Entry 6EN1 (X-ray diffraction, 2.67 A resolution); this record covers chains D and B of the 4 polymer chains in the assembly.

# Chain D
Molecule: 45-nt DNA strand
Sequence (45 nucleotides; row label = number of the first residue in the row; numbers below 1 keep their minus sign (DC-20 is residue -20)):
   -20 CTAAAATCCC ATATAATTTT GAAAATAAAA TTTTAGGTTA TCGCT
Unresolved in the structure: -20 to -18, 1-3, 24

# Chain B
Name: Int protein
Source organism: Enterococcus faecalis
Notes: engineered mutation(s): R225K
UniProtKB: Q7BP35 (Q7BP35_ENTFL); numbering as in UniProt (aligned over 82-397)
Chain sequence (317 residues; numbered 81 to 397; the number before each row is that of its first residue):
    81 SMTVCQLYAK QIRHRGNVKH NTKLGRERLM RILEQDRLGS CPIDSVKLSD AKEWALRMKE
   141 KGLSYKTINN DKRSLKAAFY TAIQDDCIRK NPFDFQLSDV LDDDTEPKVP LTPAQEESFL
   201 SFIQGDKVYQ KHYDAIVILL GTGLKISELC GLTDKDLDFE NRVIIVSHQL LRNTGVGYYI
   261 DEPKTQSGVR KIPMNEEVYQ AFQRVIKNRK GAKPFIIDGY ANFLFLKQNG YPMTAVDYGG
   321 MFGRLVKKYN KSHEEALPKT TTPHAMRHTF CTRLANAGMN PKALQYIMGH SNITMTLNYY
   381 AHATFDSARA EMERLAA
Unresolved in the structure: 397
Construct notes: expression tag (81); conflict Lys225 (Arg in Q7BP35)
From the paper describing this entry:
  - binding site for the 45-nt DNA strand: Asn101, Asn150, Arg153, Arg252
  - mutagenesis - R153A, R153A/Y160A: decreased catalytic activity on strand exchange
  - mutagenesis - R153A, R153A/Y160A: decreased catalytic activity on excision
  - mutagenesis - R153A/Y160A: unchanged catalytic activity
  - catalytic residues: Tyr379, Tyr380
  - mutagenesis - Y379F, Y380F: unchanged catalytic activity on cleave DNA
  - mutagenesis - Y379F/Y380F: abolished catalytic activity on cleave DNA
  - mutagenesis - Y380F: abolished catalytic activity on strand exchange
  - mutagenesis - Y379F: unchanged catalytic activity on strand exchange
  - mutagenesis - Y379F/Y380F: abolished catalytic activity on suicide CI5 DNA

# How chain D and chain B interact
Residue-residue contacts (42):
  DC-13(D) with Lys327(B), salt bridge to the phosphate
  DC-12(D) with Val208(B), sugar contact; Tyr209(B), hydrogen bond to the phosphate; Arg324(B), sugar contact; Lys328(B), salt bridge to the phosphate
  DC-11(D) with Val208(B), phosphate contact; Lys211(B), salt bridge to the phosphate; Arg324(B), salt bridge to the phosphate
  DA-10(D) with Lys307(B), phosphate contact; Gln308(B), hydrogen bond to the phosphate; Asn309(B), phosphate contact
  DT-9(D) with Arg252(B), sugar contact; Lys307(B), salt bridge to the phosphate; Asn309(B), phosphate contact; Val316(B), base contact; Asp317(B), base contact
  DA-8(D) with Arg252(B), salt bridge to the phosphate; Thr254(B), hydrogen bond to the phosphate
  DT-7(D) with Thr254(B), base contact
  DA-6(D) with Arg111(B), salt bridge to the phosphate
  DT-4(D) with Arg108(B), base contact; Gly142(B), phosphate contact; Leu143(B), phosphate contact; Ser144(B), hydrogen bond to the phosphate; Thr147(B), hydrogen bond to the phosphate
  DT-3(D) with Ser144(B), hydrogen bond to the phosphate; Lys146(B), phosphate contact; Thr147(B), base contact; Asn150(B), hydrogen bond to the base; Thr185(B), phosphate contact; Lys188(B), salt bridge to the phosphate
  DT-2(D) with Asn150(B), hydrogen bond to the base; Lys188(B), phosphate contact; Lys225(B), phosphate contact; His344(B), salt bridge to the phosphate
  DT-1(D) with Lys225(B), salt bridge to the phosphate; Arg347(B), salt bridge to the phosphate; His370(B), salt bridge to the phosphate; Met375(B), base contact
  DG0(D) with Arg153(B), base contact; Ser371(B), hydrogen bond to the phosphate; Met375(B), base contact
Other interface residues (no listed pair), chain D (14 interface residues in all): DA-5
Other interface residues (no listed pair), chain B (33 interface residues in all): Gly369, Asn372, Tyr379

# Overview
Chain D and chain B form an interface of 14 and 33 residues respectively; the contacts include 9 hydrogen
bonds and 12 salt bridges. Polar pairs include DT-3(D)-Asn150(B), DT-2(D)-Asn150(B) and DC-12(D)-Tyr209(B).
From the paper: catalytic residues Tyr379(B) and Tyr380(B); R153A and R153A/Y160A of chain B reduce catalytic
activity on strand exchange; 5 substitutions were tested in all.
Chain D is a 45-nt DNA strand and chain B is Int protein (Enterococcus faecalis); the structure, Structure of
the Tn1549 transposon Integrase (aa 82-397, R225K) in complex with a circular intermediate DNA ..., was
determined by X-ray diffraction, deposited together with 6EMY, 6EMZ, 6EN0 and 6EN2.
